PDB entry 6SG9 | electron microscopy, 3.10 A resolution | chains CA and DH of the 53 polymer chains in the assembly

# Chain CA
Molecule: 9S rRNA
From: Trypanosoma brucei brucei
Sequence (802 nucleotides; row label = number of the first residue in the row):
     1 UAAAUUAUGG UCAAUUGUUA GUAUUCAUAU UAAUUUUUUU AAAUGUUUUA UCAUUUUAUA
    61 AAGGUUUAUU UUUGAAAGAU UUUUUGUAUA AAAUUUUAGG AAUAGUUAAU AAUAAUUUAU
   121 AAUUUUGAUU AGAUUGUUUU GUUAAUGCUA UUAGAUGGGU GUGGAAAAAU AAAAAAAAUA
   181 AUUAAUAUAU AUCAAUAAUA AAUUAAAUUA AUCUAUUAGU CAGAAAUGGA UGCCAGCCGU
   241 UGCGGUAAUU UCUAUGCUUU UAAAUAUUAU ACAAUUAUCA UAUUAAAUUG UUAAGUGUUG
   301 AUUUAACCAA UAAAAAUAUA AAUAAUUUUU AUUUGUUUUU AAACACCAUU AGGUAUAUGC
   361 AAAUAUAAAA UUAUAGUAAU UAUAAAUUAU AUUAUAUUAU AUUUAUUCAU AUAAUUAAUA
   421 GGAUAAUAUU UGUAGUUUUU GAUACCAUGA UAAGGAUUAU AAAUUGAAAG UGUUAAUAUC
   481 AUAAUCAAAA UUUAUUAUUU AUAUUAAAUA UGUAUGUGUA GAUAAAAUAA GAAAUUAAAA
   541 AGGUAUUGUU GCCCACCAAU UUUUAAAUUA UAUUAUAUUA UAUUUAUUCA UAUAAUUAAU
   601 AGGAUAAUAU UUGUAGUUUU UGAUACCAUG AUAAGGAUUA UAAAUUGAAA GUGUUAAUAU
   661 CAUAAUCAAA AUUUAUUAUU UAUAUUAAAU AUGUAUGUGU AGAUAAAAUA AGAAAUUAAA
   721 AAGGUAUUGU UGCCCACCAA UUUUUAUAAU AAAAAUAACG UGCAGUAAUU AAUAUAUUUA
   781 UAAAAAUAUA UUUUUUUUUU UA
Unresolved in the structure: 1-383, 530-802

# Chain DH
Protein: mS55 (KRIPP8)
From: Trypanosoma brucei brucei
Sequence (581 residues; each row starts with the number of its first residue):
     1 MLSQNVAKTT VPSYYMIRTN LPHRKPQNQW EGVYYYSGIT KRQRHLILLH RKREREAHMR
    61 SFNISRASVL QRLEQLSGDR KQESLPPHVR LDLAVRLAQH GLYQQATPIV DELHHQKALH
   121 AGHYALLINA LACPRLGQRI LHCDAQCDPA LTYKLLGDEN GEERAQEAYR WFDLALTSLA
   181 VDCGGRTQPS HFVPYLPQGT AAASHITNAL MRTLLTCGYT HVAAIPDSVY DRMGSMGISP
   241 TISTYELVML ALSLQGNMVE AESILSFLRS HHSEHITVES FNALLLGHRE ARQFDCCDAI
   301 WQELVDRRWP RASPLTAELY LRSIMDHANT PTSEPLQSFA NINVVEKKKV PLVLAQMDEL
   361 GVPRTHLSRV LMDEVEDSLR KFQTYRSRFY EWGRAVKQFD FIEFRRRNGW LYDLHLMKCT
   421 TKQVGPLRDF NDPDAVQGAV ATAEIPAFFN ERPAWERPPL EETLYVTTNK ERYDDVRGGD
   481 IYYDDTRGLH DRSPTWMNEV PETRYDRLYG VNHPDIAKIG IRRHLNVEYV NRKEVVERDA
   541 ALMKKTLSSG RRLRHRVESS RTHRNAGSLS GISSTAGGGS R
Unresolved in the structure: 1-23, 185-190, 419-478, 562-581

# How chain CA and chain DH interact
Residue-residue contacts - 30 pairs, chain CA then chain DH:
  A420(CA) with Val396(DH), sugar contact
  G421(CA) with Tyr36(DH), hydrogen bond to the base; Arg394(DH), salt bridge to the phosphate; Val396(DH), base contact; Lys397(DH), phosphate contact; Asp400(DH), hydrogen bond to the base
  G422(CA) with Glu391(DH), phosphate contact; Lys397(DH), salt bridge to the phosphate
  A423(CA) with Ser387(DH), base contact
  U424(CA) with Tyr385(DH), stacking on the base; Ser387(DH), hydrogen bond to the base; Arg388(DH), salt bridge to the phosphate
  A425(CA) with Tyr385(DH), phosphate contact; Arg388(DH), salt bridge to the phosphate
  A426(CA) with Gln43(DH), hydrogen bond to the sugar; Ile47(DH), base contact
  G449(CA) with Arg538(DH), salt bridge to the phosphate; Leu542(DH), phosphate contact; Lys545(DH), hydrogen bond to the phosphate
  A450(CA) with Lys545(DH), salt bridge to the phosphate
  U465(CA) with Trp496(DH), stacking on the base
  G472(CA) with Tyr509(DH), hydrogen bond to the phosphate; His513(DH), salt bridge to the phosphate; Arg551(DH), hydrogen bond to the phosphate
  U473(CA) with Leu547(DH), phosphate contact; Ser548(DH), phosphate contact; Arg551(DH), salt bridge to the phosphate
  U474(CA) with Arg552(DH), phosphate contact; Arg556(DH), salt bridge to the phosphate
  A475(CA) with Arg552(DH), salt bridge to the phosphate
Interface residues without a listed pair, chain CA (16 interface residues in all): U448, U471
Interface residues without a listed pair, chain DH (25 interface residues in all): Leu46, Arg51, His555

# Overview
16 residues of chain CA and 25 residues of chain DH are in contact; the contacts include 7 hydrogen bonds, 10
salt bridges and 2 aromatic stacking contacts. Polar pairs include G421(CA)-Tyr36(DH), G421(CA)-Asp400(DH) and
U424(CA)-Ser387(DH).
Here chain CA is 9S rRNA and chain DH is mS55 (KRIPP8), both from Trypanosoma brucei brucei. Entry 6SG9 (Head
domain of the mt-SSU assemblosome from Trypanosoma brucei) was determined by electron microscopy, deposited
together with 6SGB and 6SGA.
